PDB entry 5KG9 | X-ray diffraction, 2.30 A resolution | chains H and L

# Chain H
Name: Antibody RE505-22 Fab heavy chain
From: Mus musculus, Homo sapiens
Notes: antibody fragment or engineered binder
Chain sequence (221 residues; numbered 1 to 218 plus 4 insertion-coded residues; 1 number in that range is skipped by the numbering (no residue carries it; nothing is unmodelled there); the number before each row is that of its first residue; a row labelled like 82A-82C holds insertion residues (82A, then the next letters in order)):
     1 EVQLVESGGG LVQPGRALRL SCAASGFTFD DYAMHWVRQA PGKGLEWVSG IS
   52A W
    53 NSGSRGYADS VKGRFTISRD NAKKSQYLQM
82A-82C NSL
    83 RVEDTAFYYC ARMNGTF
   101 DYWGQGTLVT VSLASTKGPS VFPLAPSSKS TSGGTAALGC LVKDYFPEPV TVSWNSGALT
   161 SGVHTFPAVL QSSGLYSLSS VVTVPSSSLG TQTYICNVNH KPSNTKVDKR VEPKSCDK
Not modelled in the structure: 1, 129-132, 214-218
Disulfide bonds: Cys22-Cys92, Cys140-Cys196

# Chain L
Name: Antibody RE505-22 Fab light chain
From: Mus musculus, Homo sapiens
Notes: antibody fragment or engineered binder
Chain sequence (221 residues; row label = number of the first residue in the row; a row labelled like 52A-52D holds insertion residues (52A, then the next letters in order)):
     1 QLVLTQSSSA SFSLGASAKL TCTLSSQHST YTIEWYQQQP LKPPKFVMEL RK
52A-52D DGSH
    53 NTGDGIPDRF SGSSSGADRY LSISNIQPED EAIYICGVGD TIK
95A-95D EQFV
    96 YVFGGGTKVT VLGQPKAAPS VTLFPPSSEE LQANKATLVC LISDFYPGAV TVAWKADSSP
   156 VKAGVETTTP SKQSNNKYAA SSYLSLTPEQ WKSHRSYSCQ VTHEGSTVEK TVAPTECS
Not modelled in the structure: 211-213
Disulfide bonds: Cys22-Cys88, Cys135-Cys194

# How chain H and chain L interact
Residue-residue contacts - 58 pairs, chain H then chain L:
  Val37(H) with Phe98(L), hydrophobic
  Gln39(H) with Gln38(L), hydrogen bond
  Leu45(H) with Ile87(L), hydrophobic; Phe98(L)
  Trp47(H) with Phe95C(L), hydrophobic; Tyr96(L)
  Tyr59(H) with Gln95B(L), hydrogen bond (backbone-side chain)
  Tyr91(H) with Pro44(L)
  Gly97(H) with Glu34(L)
  Thr98(H) with Glu34(L); Phe46(L); Glu49(L)
  Phe99(H) with Tyr36(L), hydrogen bond (backbone-side chain); Phe46(L); Tyr96(L), hydrophobic; Phe98(L), hydrophobic
  Asp101(H) with Phe46(L)
  Tyr102(H) with Asp56(L)
  Trp103(H) with Tyr36(L); Pro43(L); Pro44(L); Phe98(L), hydrophobic
  Gly104(H) with Pro43(L)
  Gln105(H) with Leu41(L), hydrogen bond (side chain-backbone); Lys42(L); Pro43(L)
  Phe122(H) with Ser122(L); Glu125(L)
  Pro123(H) with Ser122(L); Glu124(L)
  Leu124(H) with Phe119(L), hydrophobic
  Ala125(H) with Phe119(L)
  Ala137(H) with Thr117(L); Phe119(L)
  Leu138(H) with Phe119(L), hydrophobic
  Leu141(H) with Thr132(L); Tyr178(L), hydrophobic
  Lys143(H) with Glu125(L); Thr132(L)
  His164(H) with Gln168(L); Ala174(L)
  Phe166(H) with Leu136(L), hydrophobic; Ile137(L); Ala175(L)
  Pro167(H) with Thr163(L); Ser166(L)
  Ala168(H) with Thr163(L)
  Val169(H) with Glu161(L); Thr163(L); Tyr178(L), hydrophobic
  Gln171(H) with Glu161(L)
  Ser172(H) with Glu161(L), hydrogen bond (backbone-side chain)
  Ser177(H) with Tyr178(L)
  Leu178(H) with Tyr178(L)
  Ser179(H) with Val134(L); Tyr178(L), hydrogen bond
  Val181(H) with Phe119(L), hydrophobic; Leu136(L), hydrophobic
Interface residues without a listed pair, chain H (40 interface residues in all): His35, Glu46, Gly58, Met95, Ser127, Gly139, Leu170
Interface residues without a listed pair, chain L (35 interface residues in all): Pro120, Ser138, Thr162, Ser176

# Overview
The interface between chain H and chain L involves 40 residues on one side and 35 on the other, with 6
hydrogen bonds. Polar contacts include Gln39(H)-Gln38(L), Tyr59(H)-Gln95B(L) and Phe99(H)-Tyr36(L).
Chain H is Antibody RE505-22 Fab heavy chain and chain L is Antibody RE505-22 Fab light chain, both from Mus
musculus, Homo sapiens; the structure, Crystal structure of the gp120 v2 antibody RE505-22 Fab from IGH- and
IGK-humanized mouse, was determined by X-ray diffraction.
